Entry 8BTG (electron microscopy, 3.20 A resolution); this record covers chains E and F of the 9 polymer chains in the assembly.

Chain E (and F):
Molecule: Chromosomal replication initiator protein DnaA
Source organism: Bacillus subtilis
Notes: chain F of this document is another copy of the same molecule, construct and numbering; everything in this record applies to it too
UniProt: A0A063XAK9 (A0A063XAK9_BACIU); residue numbers follow UniProt; this construct covers 1-446
Sequence (446 residues; numbered 1 to 446; the number before each row is that of its first residue):
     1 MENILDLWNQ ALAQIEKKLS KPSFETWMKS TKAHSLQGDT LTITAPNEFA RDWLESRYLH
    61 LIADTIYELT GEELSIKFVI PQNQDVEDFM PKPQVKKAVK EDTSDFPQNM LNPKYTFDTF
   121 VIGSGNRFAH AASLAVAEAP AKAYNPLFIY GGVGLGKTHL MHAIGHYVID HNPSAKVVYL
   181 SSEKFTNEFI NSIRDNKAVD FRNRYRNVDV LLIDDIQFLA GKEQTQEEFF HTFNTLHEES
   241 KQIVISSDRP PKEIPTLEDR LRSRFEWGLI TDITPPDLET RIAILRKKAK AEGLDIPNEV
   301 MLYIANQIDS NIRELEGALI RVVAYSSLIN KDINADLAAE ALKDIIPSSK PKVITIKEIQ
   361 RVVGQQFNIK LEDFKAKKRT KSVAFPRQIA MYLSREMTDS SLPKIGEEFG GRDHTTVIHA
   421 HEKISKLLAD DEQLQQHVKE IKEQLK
Not modelled in the structure: 1-108, 347-350
Ligand contacts: ATP (adenosine-5'-triphosphate): Tyr-115, Thr-119, Phe-120, Val-121, Asn-126, Gly-152, Val-153, Gly-154, Leu-155, Gly-156, Lys-157, Thr-158, His-159, Asp-214, Asp-215, Ile-284, Lys-288, Ile-312, Arg-313, Glu-316
From the paper describing this entry:
  - mutagenesis - T26A, W27A, F49A: decreased binding to DnaD
  - mutagenesis - T26A, W27A, F49A: abolished growth

Interface between chain E and chain F:
Pairs across the interface (44):
  Arg-127(E) / Leu-328(F)
  Phe-128(E) / Arg-321(F)
  Phe-128(E) / Ala-324(F)  hydrophobic
  Phe-128(E) / Leu-328(F)  hydrophobic
  Ala-131(E) / Leu-328(F)  hydrophobic
  Tyr-144(E) / Ile-320(F)  hydrophobic
  Tyr-144(E) / Ala-324(F)
  Tyr-150(E) / Asp-344(F)
  Val-199(E) / Asn-191(F)
  Val-199(E) / Arg-194(F)
  Arg-202(E) / Asn-187(F)
  Arg-202(E) / Asn-191(F)  hydrogen bond
  Arg-206(E) / Glu-183(F)  salt bridge
  Arg-206(E) / Asn-187(F)
  His-231(E) / Glu-183(F)
  His-231(E) / Phe-218(F)
  Lys-252(E) / Glu-314(F)  salt bridge
  Lys-252(E) / Ile-345(F)
  Ser-263(E) / Val-153(F)
  Ser-263(E) / Asn-311(F)
  Ser-263(E) / Arg-313(F)
  Arg-264(E) / Arg-313(F)
  Glu-266(E) / Arg-313(F)
  Glu-266(E) / Glu-314(F)
  Glu-266(E) / Gly-317(F)
  Glu-266(E) / Ile-345(F)
  Trp-267(E) / Tyr-115(F)
  Trp-267(E) / Arg-313(F)
  Trp-267(E) / Glu-316(F)  hydrogen bond
  Trp-267(E) / Gly-317(F)
  Trp-267(E) / Ile-320(F)
  Gly-268(E) / Gly-317(F)
  Leu-269(E) / Arg-321(F)
  Ile-270(E) / Arg-321(F)  hydrogen bond (backbone-side chain)
  Asp-272(E) / Asp-344(F)
  His-414(E) / Lys-370(F)  hydrogen bond
  Thr-415(E) / Lys-370(F)
  Ile-418(E) / Asn-368(F)
  Ile-418(E) / Lys-370(F)
  His-421(E) / Asn-368(F)  hydrogen bond
  Glu-422(E) / Phe-367(F)
  Glu-422(E) / Asn-368(F)
  Glu-422(E) / Ile-369(F)
  Lys-426(E) / Ser-382(F)  hydrogen bond
Also at the interface, not in a pair above, chain E (28 interface residues in all): Glu-238, Asp-259, Arg-260, His-419
Also at the interface, not in a pair above, chain F (26 interface residues in all): Met-110, Tyr-325, Ile-329

In short:
The interface between chain E and chain F involves 28 residues on one side and 26 on the other, with 6
hydrogen bonds and 2 salt bridges. Polar contacts include Arg-206(E)/Glu-183(F), Lys-252(E)/Glu-314(F) and
Arg-202(E)/Asn-191(F). The paper reports that T26A, W27A and F49A of chain E reduce binding to DnaD; T26A,
W27A and F49A of chain E abolish growth.
Both chains are Chromosomal replication initiator protein DnaA (Bacillus subtilis). Entry 8BTG (Cryo-EM
structure of the bacterial replication origin opening basal unwinding system) was determined by electron
microscopy.
